PDB entry 7T7T | X-ray diffraction, 3.17 A resolution | chains A and W

# Chain A
Molecule: Protein TONSOKU
Source organism: Citrus unshiu
UniProt: A0A2H5Q1B8 (A0A2H5Q1B8_CITUN); residues 1-490 here = UniProt positions 1-490
Amino-acid sequence (531 residues; each row starts with the number of its first residue; numbers below 1 keep their minus sign (Mse-40 is residue -40)):
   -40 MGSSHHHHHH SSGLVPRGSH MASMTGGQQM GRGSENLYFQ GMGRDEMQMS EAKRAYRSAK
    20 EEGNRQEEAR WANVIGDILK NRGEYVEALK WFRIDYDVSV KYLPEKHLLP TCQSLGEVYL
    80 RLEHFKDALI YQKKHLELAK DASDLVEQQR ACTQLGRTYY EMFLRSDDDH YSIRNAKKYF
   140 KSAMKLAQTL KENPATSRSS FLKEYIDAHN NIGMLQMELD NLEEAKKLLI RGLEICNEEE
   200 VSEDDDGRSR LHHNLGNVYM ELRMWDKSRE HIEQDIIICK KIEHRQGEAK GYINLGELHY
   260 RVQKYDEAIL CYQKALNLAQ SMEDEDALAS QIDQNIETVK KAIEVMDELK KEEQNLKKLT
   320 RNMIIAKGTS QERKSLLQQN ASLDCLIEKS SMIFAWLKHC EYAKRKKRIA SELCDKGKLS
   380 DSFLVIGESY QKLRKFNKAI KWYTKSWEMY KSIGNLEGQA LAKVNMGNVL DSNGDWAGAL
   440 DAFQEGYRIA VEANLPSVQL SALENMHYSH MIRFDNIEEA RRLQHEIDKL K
Disordered / not traced: -40 to 0, 125-129, 151-157, 178, 199-202, 484-490
Sequence notes: initiating methionine (-40); expression tag (-39 to 0)
Modified positions: Mse-40, Mse-20, Mse-17, Mse-11 (selenomethionine); Mse1, Mse6, Mse8, Mse121, Mse143, Mse173, Mse176, Mse219, Mse223, Mse281, Mse305, Mse322, Mse351, Mse408, Mse425, Mse465, Mse470 (selenomethionine; parent Met)

# Chain W
Molecule: Histone H3.1
UniProt: P59226 (H32_ARATH); residues 1-45 here correspond to UniProt positions 2-46 (UniProt number = residue number + 1)
Amino-acid sequence (45 residues; row label = number of the first residue in the row):
     1 ARTKQTARKS TGGKAPRKQL ATKAARKSAP ATGGVKKPHR FRPGT
Disordered / not traced: 1-3, 9-17, 41-45
What the authors report for this chain:
  - mutagenesis - A31T: decreased binding to TPRTSK
  - post-translational modification sites: Lys4, Lys9, Lys27, Lys36
  - mutagenesis - S28A: unchanged binding to TPRTSK
  - specificity-determining residues: Ala31
  - mutagenesis - A31T: decreased binding to Protein TONSOKU (chain A)
  - mutagenesis - S28A: unchanged binding to Protein TONSOKU (chain A)

# Chain A / chain W interface
Pairs across the interface (92; chain A residue first):
  Glu26(A) - Pro38(W)
  Glu26(A) - His39(W)  hydrogen bond (side chain-backbone)
  Arg29(A) - Lys36(W)
  Arg29(A) - Lys37(W)  hydrogen bond (side chain-backbone)
  Arg29(A) - Pro38(W)
  Trp30(A) - Pro38(W)
  Asn32(A) - Gly34(W)
  Asn32(A) - Val35(W)
  Asn32(A) - Lys36(W)
  Val33(A) - Lys36(W)
  Val33(A) - Pro38(W)
  Asp36(A) - Val35(W)
  Asp54(A) - Lys36(W)  salt bridge
  Ser58(A) - Lys36(W)  hydrogen bond
  His66(A) - Lys36(W)
  Pro69(A) - Gly34(W)
  Thr70(A) - Lys36(W)  hydrogen bond
  Gln72(A) - Ala31(W)
  Gln72(A) - Gly33(W)  hydrogen bond (side chain-backbone)
  Gln72(A) - Gly34(W)  hydrogen bond (side chain-backbone)
  Ser73(A) - Gly34(W)  hydrogen bond (side chain-backbone)
  Arg109(A) - Ala31(W)
  Arg109(A) - Thr32(W)  hydrogen bond (side chain-backbone)
  Arg109(A) - Gly33(W)  hydrogen bond (side chain-backbone)
  Thr112(A) - Ala29(W)
  Gln113(A) - Pro30(W)
  Gln113(A) - Ala31(W)  hydrogen bond (side chain-backbone)
  Arg116(A) - Ser28(W)
  Arg116(A) - Ala29(W)
  Arg116(A) - Pro30(W)
  Tyr119(A) - Arg26(W)
  Glu163(A) - Thr32(W)
  Asp166(A) - Ala29(W)
  Asn169(A) - Lys27(W)
  Asn170(A) - Ser28(W)
  Asn170(A) - Ala29(W)  hydrogen bond (side chain-backbone)
  Mse173(A) - Lys27(W)
  Mse173(A) - Ser28(W)
  Mse176(A) - Arg26(W)
  Asp179(A) - Lys4(W)  salt bridge
  Ser208(A) - Lys27(W)
  Arg209(A) - Lys27(W)
  Arg209(A) - Ser28(W)
  Arg209(A) - Ala29(W)
  Arg209(A) - Pro30(W)
  His212(A) - Ala25(W)  hydrogen bond (side chain-backbone)
  His212(A) - Lys27(W)
  Asn213(A) - Lys27(W)  hydrogen bond (side chain-backbone)
  Asn216(A) - Arg26(W)  hydrogen bond
  Asp234(A) - Lys27(W)  salt bridge
  Cys238(A) - Lys27(W)  hydrogen bond
  Gly246(A) - Lys27(W)
  Lys249(A) - Ala25(W)
  Lys249(A) - Arg26(W)
  Lys249(A) - Lys27(W)
  Ile252(A) - Ala25(W)  hydrophobic
  Asn253(A) - Ala24(W)
  Asn253(A) - Ala25(W)  hydrogen bond (side chain-backbone)
  Glu256(A) - Thr22(W)  hydrogen bond
  Glu256(A) - Lys23(W)
  Glu256(A) - Ala24(W)  hydrogen bond (side chain-backbone)
  Tyr259(A) - Leu20(W)  hydrogen bond (side chain-backbone)
  Tyr259(A) - Thr22(W)
  Tyr271(A) - Thr22(W)
  Gln290(A) - Lys23(W)
  Gln290(A) - Ala24(W)
  Gln293(A) - Lys23(W)
  Asn294(A) - Thr22(W)
  Asn294(A) - Lys23(W)  hydrogen bond (side chain-backbone)
  Thr297(A) - Leu20(W)
  Thr297(A) - Thr22(W)
  Lys300(A) - Leu20(W)
  Ala301(A) - Leu20(W)
  Val304(A) - Leu20(W)  hydrophobic
  Ser350(A) - Gln19(W)  hydrogen bond (backbone-side chain)
  Mse351(A) - Lys18(W)
  Mse351(A) - Leu20(W)  hydrogen bond (backbone-backbone)
  Phe353(A) - Gln19(W)
  Phe353(A) - Ala21(W)  hydrophobic
  Glu387(A) - Thr6(W)
  Lys391(A) - Thr6(W)  hydrogen bond
  Leu420(A) - Arg8(W)
  Asn424(A) - Thr6(W)
  Asn424(A) - Ala7(W)  hydrogen bond (side chain-backbone)
  Asn427(A) - Lys4(W)
  Asn427(A) - Gln5(W)  hydrogen bond (side chain-backbone)
  Asp430(A) - Lys4(W)  salt bridge
  Ser460(A) - Gln5(W)
  Ser460(A) - Ala7(W)
  Glu463(A) - Gln5(W)
  Asn464(A) - Lys4(W)
  Asn464(A) - Gln5(W)  hydrogen bond (side chain-backbone)
Also at the interface, not in a pair above, chain A (67 interface residues in all): Ala28, Glu106, Lys162, Val298, Trp355, Glu416, Val423, Ser431, Phe442
Interface features reported in the paper:
  - specific contacts: Asp54(A)-Lys36(W), Gln72(A)-Ala31(W), Arg109(A)-Ala31(W), Gln113(A)-Ala31(W), Ser208(A)-Lys27(W), Asp234(A)-Lys27(W), Cys238(A)-Lys27(W), Gly246(A)-Lys27(W) (backbone contact)
  - interface residues, chain W: Lys4(W), Lys18(W), Ala25(W), Pro30(W)

# Summary
67 residues of chain A and 27 residues of chain W are in contact; the contacts include 26 hydrogen bonds and 4
salt bridges. Among the polar pairs are Asp54(A)-Lys36(W), Asp179(A)-Lys4(W) and Asp234(A)-Lys27(W). The paper
describes contacts between Asp54(A) and Lys36(W), Gln72(A) and Ala31(W) and Arg109(A) and Ala31(W) among
others; a backbone contact between Gly246(A) and Lys27(W). From the paper: A31T of chain W reduces binding to
TPRTSK; interface residues Lys4(W), Lys18(W) and Ala25(W) among others.
Chain A is Protein TONSOKU (Citrus unshiu) and chain W is Histone H3.1; the structure, Structure of TSK/BRU1
bound to histone H3.1, was determined by X-ray diffraction.
